8CBO - chains E and T of the 6 polymer chains in the assembly; structure by electron microscopy, 3.20 A resolution.

[Chain E]
Protein: tRNA methyltransferase 10 homolog C
Organism: Homo sapiens
Notes: EC 2.1.1.-, 2.1.1.218, 2.1.1.221
Reference sequence: Q7L0Y3 (TM10C_HUMAN); residue numbers follow UniProt; this construct covers 175-385
Chain sequence (211 residues; each row starts with the number of its first residue):
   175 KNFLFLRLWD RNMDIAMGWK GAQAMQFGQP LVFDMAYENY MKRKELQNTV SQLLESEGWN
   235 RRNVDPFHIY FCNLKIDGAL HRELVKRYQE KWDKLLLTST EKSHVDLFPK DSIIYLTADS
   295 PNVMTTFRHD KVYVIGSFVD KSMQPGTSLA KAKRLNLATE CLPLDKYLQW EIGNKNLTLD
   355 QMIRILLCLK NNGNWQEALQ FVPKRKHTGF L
Small-molecule neighbours: S-adenosylhomocysteine (SAH): Tyr211, Tyr289, Leu290, Thr291, Ala292, Asp293, Val308, Ile309, Gly310, Phe312, Asp314, Thr321, Ser322, Glu334, Cys335, Leu336, Leu338, Lys349, Asn350, Leu351, Leu353, Met356
Reported in the primary citation:
  - binding site for Mitochondrial Precursor tRNA-Ile(5,4) (chain T): Phe177, Gln226, Val313, Asn348, Asn350
  - specificity-determining residues: Gln226, Asn348 (proposed by the authors, not directly observed)
  - catalytic residues: Asp314 (proposed by the authors, not directly observed)

[Chain T]
Molecule: Mitochondrial Precursor tRNA-Ile(5,4)
Sequence (78 nucleotides; each row starts with the number of its first residue; numbers below 1 keep their minus sign (G-4 is residue -4)):
    -4 GGGUAAGAAA UAUGUCUGAU AAAAGAGUUA CUUUGAUAGA GUAAAUAAUA GGAGCUUAAA
    56 CCCCCUUAUU UCUAGGAC
Unresolved in the structure: -4 to 1, 15-17, 51-55, 68-73

[Interface between chain E and chain T]
Pairs across the interface (58; chain E residue first):
  Phe177(E) with A31(T), stacking on the base
  Phe179(E) with A31(T), base contact
  Leu180(E) with G30(T), base contact; A31(T), base contact
  Arg181(E) with U29(T), hydrogen bond to the sugar; A31(T), hydrogen bond to the sugar; A33(T), salt bridge to the phosphate
  Leu182(E) with U28(T), sugar contact; U29(T), base contact
  Trp183(E) with U29(T), base contact
  Asp184(E) with U27(T), base contact; U29(T), hydrogen bond to the base
  Arg185(E) with U28(T), hydrogen bond to the base; U29(T), hydrogen bond to the base
  Asn222(E) with G9(T), hydrogen bond to the sugar
  Ser225(E) with A40(T), sugar contact
  Gln226(E) with G9(T), hydrogen bond to the base
  Leu228(E) with U24(T), sugar contact
  Glu229(E) with U10(T), sugar contact; G22(T), base contact; U23(T), sugar contact
  Gly232(E) with U24(T), phosphate contact
  Trp233(E) with G22(T), sugar contact; U23(T), sugar contact
  Arg235(E) with A25(T), salt bridge to the phosphate
  Arg236(E) with U23(T), salt bridge to the phosphate
  Arg261(E) with U24(T), sugar contact; A40(T), sugar contact
  Tyr262(E) with A25(T), sugar contact
  Glu264(E) with A25(T), sugar contact
  Lys265(E) with A25(T), salt bridge to the phosphate; C26(T), phosphate contact
  Lys268(E) with C26(T), salt bridge to the phosphate
  Phe312(E) with G9(T), hydrogen bond to the base
  Val313(E) with G9(T), base contact
  Asp314(E) with G9(T), base contact
  Lys315(E) with G9(T), salt bridge to the phosphate; A45(T), hydrogen bond to the sugar
  Met317(E) with U62(T), sugar contact; A63(T), sugar contact
  Pro319(E) with A63(T), sugar contact
  Ile346(E) with U6(T), base contact; U64(T), base contact
  Asn350(E) with G9(T), base contact
  Thr352(E) with G9(T), sugar contact; U10(T), sugar contact
  Leu353(E) with G9(T), base contact
  Asp354(E) with U10(T), sugar contact
  Gln355(E) with U10(T), hydrogen bond to the phosphate; C11(T), hydrogen bond to the phosphate
  Arg358(E) with U10(T), sugar contact
  Pro377(E) with C11(T), phosphate contact; U12(T), phosphate contact
  Lys378(E) with C11(T), phosphate contact; U12(T), hydrogen bond to the phosphate
  Arg379(E) with U8(T), salt bridge to the phosphate; C11(T), salt bridge to the phosphate; U12(T), salt bridge to the phosphate
Also at the interface, not in a pair above, chain E (42 interface residues in all): Lys260, Gln263, Asn348, Leu351
Also at the interface, not in a pair above, chain T (25 interface residues in all): U32, A39, U65

[Overview]
42 residues of chain E and 25 residues of chain T are in contact, with 12 hydrogen bonds, 9 salt bridges and 1
aromatic stacking contact. Polar pairs include Asp184(E)-U29(T), Arg185(E)-U28(T) and Arg185(E)-U29(T). From
the paper: the catalytic residue Asp314(E); a binding site for Mitochondrial Precursor tRNA-Ile(5,4) (chain T)
at Phe177(E), Gln226(E) and Val313(E) among others.
Chain E is tRNA methyltransferase 10 homolog C (Homo sapiens) and chain T is Mitochondrial Precursor
tRNA-Ile(5,4); the structure, Structure of human mitochondrial MRPP1-MRPP2 in complex with mitochondrial
pre-tRNA-Ile, was determined by electron microscopy (same publication as 8CBK, 8CBL and 8CBM).
